6BFD - chain A; structure by X-ray diffraction, 1.62 A resolution.

[Chain A]
Protein: Beta-secretase 1
Organism: Homo sapiens
Notes: EC 3.4.23.46
UniProt: P56817 (BACE1_HUMAN); residues -47 to 393 here correspond to UniProt positions 14-454 (UniProt number = residue number + 61)
Sequence (442 residues; row label = number of the first residue in the row; numbers below 1 keep their minus sign (Met-48 is residue -48)):
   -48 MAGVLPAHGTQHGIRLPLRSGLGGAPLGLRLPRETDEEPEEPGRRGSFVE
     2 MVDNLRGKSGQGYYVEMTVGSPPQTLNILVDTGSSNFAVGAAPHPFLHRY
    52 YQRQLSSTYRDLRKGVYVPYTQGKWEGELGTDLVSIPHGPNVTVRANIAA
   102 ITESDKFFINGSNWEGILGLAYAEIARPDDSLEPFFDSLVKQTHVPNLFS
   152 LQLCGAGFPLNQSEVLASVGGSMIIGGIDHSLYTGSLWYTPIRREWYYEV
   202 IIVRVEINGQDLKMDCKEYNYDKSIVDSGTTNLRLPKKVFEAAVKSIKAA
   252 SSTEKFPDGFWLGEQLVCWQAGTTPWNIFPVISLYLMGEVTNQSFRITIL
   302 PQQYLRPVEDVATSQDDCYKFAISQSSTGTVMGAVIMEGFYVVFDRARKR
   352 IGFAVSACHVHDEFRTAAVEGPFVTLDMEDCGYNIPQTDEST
Disordered / not traced: -48 to -8, 386-393
Construct notes: expression tag (-48)
Disulfide bonds: Cys155-Cys359, Cys217-Cys382, Cys269-Cys319
Ligand contacts: DJS (2-{[(2S)-butan-2-yl]amino}-N-{(1R,2S)-1-hydroxy-3-phenyl-1-[(2R)-pyrrolidin-2-yl]propan-2-yl}-6-(methylsulfonyl)pyridine-4-carboxamide): Ser10, Gly11, Gln12, Gly13, Leu30, Asp32, Gly34, Ser35, Tyr71, Thr72, Gln73, Phe108, Ile110, Trp115, Ile118, Tyr198, Ile226, Asp228, Ser229, Gly230, Thr231, Thr232, Asn233, Arg235
Swiss-Prot annotation at these positions:
  - active site: Asp32, Asp228
  - modified residue (N6-acetyllysine): Lys65, Lys214, Lys218, Lys224, Lys238, Lys239, Lys246
  - glycosylation (N-linked (GlcNAc...) asparagine): Asn92, Asn111, Asn162, Asn293

[Summary]
Ligands of chain A: compound DJS. UniProt lists active-site residues Asp32 and Asp228.
Chain A is Beta-secretase 1 (Homo sapiens); the structure, BACE crystal structure with hydroxy pyrrolidine
inhibitor, was determined by X-ray diffraction, deposited together with 6BFE, 6BFW and 6BFX.
